PDB entry 7APK | electron microscopy, 3.30 A resolution | chains B and H of the 30 polymer chains in the assembly

Chain B:
Molecule: THO complex subunit 2
Organism: Homo sapiens
UniProtKB: Q8NI27 (THOC2_HUMAN); numbering as in UniProt (aligned over 1-1203)
Chain sequence (1226 residues; each row starts with the number of its first residue; numbers below 1 keep their minus sign (Met-22 is residue -22)):
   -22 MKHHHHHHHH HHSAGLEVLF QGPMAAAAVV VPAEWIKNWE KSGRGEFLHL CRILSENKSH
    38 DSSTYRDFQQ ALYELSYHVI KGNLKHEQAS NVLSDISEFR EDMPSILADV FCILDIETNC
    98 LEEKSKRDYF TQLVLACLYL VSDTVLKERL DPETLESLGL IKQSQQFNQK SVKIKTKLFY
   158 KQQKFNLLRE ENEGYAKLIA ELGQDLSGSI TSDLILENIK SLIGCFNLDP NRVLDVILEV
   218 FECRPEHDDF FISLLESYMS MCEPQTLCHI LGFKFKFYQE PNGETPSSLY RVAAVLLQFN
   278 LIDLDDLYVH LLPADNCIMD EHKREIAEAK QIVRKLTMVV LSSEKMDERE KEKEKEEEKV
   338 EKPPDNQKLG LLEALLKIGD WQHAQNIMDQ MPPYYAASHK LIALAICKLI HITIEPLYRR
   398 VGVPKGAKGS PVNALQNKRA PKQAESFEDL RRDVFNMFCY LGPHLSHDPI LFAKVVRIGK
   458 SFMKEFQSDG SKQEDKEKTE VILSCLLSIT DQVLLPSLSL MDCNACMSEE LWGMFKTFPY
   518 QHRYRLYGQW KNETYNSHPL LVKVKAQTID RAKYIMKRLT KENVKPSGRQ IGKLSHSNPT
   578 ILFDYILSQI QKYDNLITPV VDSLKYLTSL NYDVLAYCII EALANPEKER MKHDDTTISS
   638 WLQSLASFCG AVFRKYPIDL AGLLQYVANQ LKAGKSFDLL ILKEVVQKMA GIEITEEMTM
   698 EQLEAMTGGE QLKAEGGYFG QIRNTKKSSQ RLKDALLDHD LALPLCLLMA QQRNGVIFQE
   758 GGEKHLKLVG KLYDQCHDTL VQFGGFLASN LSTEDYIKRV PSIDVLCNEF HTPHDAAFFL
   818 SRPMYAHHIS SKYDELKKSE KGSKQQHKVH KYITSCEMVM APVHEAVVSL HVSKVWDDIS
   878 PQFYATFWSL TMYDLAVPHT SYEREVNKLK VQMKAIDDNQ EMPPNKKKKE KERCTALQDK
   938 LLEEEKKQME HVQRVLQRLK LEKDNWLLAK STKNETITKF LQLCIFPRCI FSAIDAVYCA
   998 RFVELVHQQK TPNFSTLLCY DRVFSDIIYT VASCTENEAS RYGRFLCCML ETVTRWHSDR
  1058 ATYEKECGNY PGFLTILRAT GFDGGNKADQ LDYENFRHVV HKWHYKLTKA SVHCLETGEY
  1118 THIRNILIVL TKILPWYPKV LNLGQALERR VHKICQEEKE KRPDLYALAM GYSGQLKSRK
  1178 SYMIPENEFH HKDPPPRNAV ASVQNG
Unresolved in the structure: -22 to 164, 184-187, 256-262, 289-294, 308-342, 355-357, 367-368, 399-423, 464-475, 514-516, 624-635, 671-672, 688-695, 703-705, 715-722, 734-739, 750-751, 758-762, 787-853, 868-871, 885-888, 895, 909-926, 960-970, 1006-1013, 1022-1023, 1031-1033, 1055-1086, 1114-1116, 1133-1136, 1155-1159, 1176-1203
Sequence notes: initiating methionine (-22); expression tag (-21 to 0)
Curated features (UniProtKB/Swiss-Prot):
  - motif: Lys923 to Lys928 (Nuclear localization signal)
  - natural variant: Arg77 (R77C: In MRXSK), Leu313 (L313F: In MRXSK; uncertain significance), Leu438 (L438P: In MRXSK; uncertain significance), Tyr517 (Y517C: In MRXSK), Asn666 (N666D: In MRXSK; uncertain significance), Thr696 (T696I: In MRXSK; uncertain significance), Gly713 (G713D: In MRXSK; uncertain significance), Lys724 (K724E: In MRXSK), Ile800 (I800T: In MRXSK; uncertain significance), Tyr881 (Y881C: In MRXSK), Cys981 (C981Y: In MRXSK; uncertain significance), Ser1012 (S1012P: In MRXSK; uncertain significance), 5 further natural variant entries in UniProt
  - mutagenesis: Tyr551 to Lys558 (Impairs interaction with DDX39B. Abolishes interaction with DDX39B; when associated with 589-A--A-592), Lys589 to Asn592 (Impairs interaction with DDX39B. Abolishes interaction with DDX39B; when associated with 551-A--S-558)

Chain H:
Molecule: Spliceosome RNA helicase DDX39B
Organism: Homo sapiens
Notes: EC 3.6.4.13
UniProtKB: Q13838 (DX39B_HUMAN); numbering as in UniProt (aligned over 1-428)
Chain sequence (451 residues; row label = number of the first residue in the row; numbers below 1 keep their minus sign (Gly-22 is residue -22)):
   -22 GPMKGSAWSH PQFEKLEVLF QGPMAENDVD NELLDYEDDE VETAAGGDGA EAPAKKDVKG
    38 SYVSIHSSGF RDFLLKPELL RAIVDCGFEH PSEVQHECIP QAILGMDVLC QAKSGMGKTA
    98 VFVLATLQQL EPVTGQVSVL VMCHTRELAF QISKEYERFS KYMPNVKVAV FFGGLSIKKD
   158 EEVLKKNCPH IVVGTPGRIL ALARNKSLNL KHIKHFILDE CDKMLEQLDM RRDVQEIFRM
   218 TPHEKQVMMF SATLSKEIRP VCRKFMQDPM EIFVDDETKL TLHGLQQYYV KLKDNEKNRK
   278 LFDLLDVLEF NQVVIFVKSV QRCIALAQLL VEQNFPAIAI HRGMPQEERL SRYQQFKDFQ
   338 RRILVATNLF GRGMDIERVN IAFNYDMPED SDTYLHRVAR AGRFGTKGLA ITFVSDENDA
   398 KILNDVQDRF EVNISELPDE IDISSYIEQT R
Unresolved in the structure: -22 to 255, 426-428
Sequence notes: expression tag (-22 to 0)
Curated features (UniProtKB/Swiss-Prot):
  - motif: Ser45 to His73 (Q motif), Asp196 to Asp199 (DECD box)
  - binding site (ATP): Ala89 to Thr96
  - modified residue: Ala2 (N-acetylalanine), Lys36 (N6-acetyllysine), Ser38 (Phosphoserine), Ser41 (Phosphoserine), Thr172 (Phosphothreonine)
  - cross-link: Lys36 (Glycyl lysine isopeptide (Lys-Gly) (interchain with G-Cter in SUMO2))
  - mutagenesis: Gly94 to Thr96 (Loss of ATPase and helicase activity), Lys95 (K95A: Loss of ATPase and helicase activity), Glu197 (E197A: Loss of ATPase and helicase activity), Cys198 (C198A: No effect on ATPase activity), Asp199 (D199A: Increased ATPase activity and loss of helicase activity), Ser228 to Thr230 (Decreased ATPase activity and loss of helicase activity), Asp283 (D283R: Abolishes interaction with SARNP; when associated with 2-A--T-258 del)

How chain B and chain H interact:
Residue-residue contacts (36):
  Lys550(B) - Asp283(H)  hydrogen bond (side chain-backbone)
  Lys550(B) - Val284(H)  hydrogen bond (side chain-backbone)
  Lys550(B) - Glu286(H)
  Met553(B) - Arg339(H)  hydrogen bond (backbone-side chain)
  Lys554(B) - Leu282(H)  hydrogen bond (side chain-backbone)
  Lys554(B) - Asp283(H)
  Lys554(B) - Val284(H)
  Lys554(B) - Leu285(H)  hydrogen bond (side chain-backbone)
  Lys554(B) - Phe287(H)
  Lys554(B) - Arg339(H)
  Arg555(B) - Gln310(H)
  Arg555(B) - Asn311(H)  hydrogen bond (side chain-backbone)
  Arg555(B) - Phe312(H)
  Arg555(B) - Pro313(H)
  Arg555(B) - Arg339(H)
  Leu556(B) - Phe336(H)
  Leu556(B) - Arg339(H)  hydrogen bond (backbone-side chain)
  Thr557(B) - Phe336(H)
  Thr557(B) - Gln337(H)
  Thr557(B) - Arg338(H)
  Lys558(B) - Asp335(H)
  Lys558(B) - Phe336(H)  hydrogen bond (backbone-backbone)
  Glu559(B) - Gln337(H)
  Glu559(B) - Arg338(H)  salt bridge
  Tyr582(B) - Glu286(H)  hydrogen bond
  Gln586(B) - Glu286(H)  hydrogen bond
  Lys589(B) - Ile420(H)
  Lys589(B) - Ile424(H)
  Lys589(B) - Glu425(H)
  Tyr590(B) - Glu286(H)  hydrogen bond
  Tyr590(B) - Asn288(H)
  Tyr590(B) - Arg355(H)  hydrogen bond (backbone-side chain)
  Tyr590(B) - Ile420(H)
  Tyr590(B) - Ile424(H)
  Asp591(B) - Arg355(H)  salt bridge
  Leu593(B) - Phe336(H)  hydrophobic
Other interface residues (no listed pair), chain B (17 interface residues in all): Tyr551, Asn592, Pro596
Interface features reported in the paper:
  - interface residues, chain B: Tyr551(B), Lys554(B), Arg555(B), Lys558(B), Lys589(B), Tyr590(B), Asn592(B)
  - hot spots on chain B (mutagenesis) - Y551A/K554S/R555S/K558S, Y551A/K554S/R555S/K558S/K589A/Y590S/N592A, K589A/Y590S/N592A: decreased binding to Spliceosome RNA helicase DDX39B (chain H)

In short:
17 residues of chain B face 20 of chain H across their interface; the contacts include 12 hydrogen bonds and 2
salt bridges. Polar pairs include Glu559(B)-Arg338(H), Asp591(B)-Arg355(H) and Lys550(B)-Asp283(H). The paper
reports that Y551A/K554S/R555S/K558S, Y551A/K554S/R555S/K558S/K589A/Y590S/N592A and K589A/Y590S/N592A of chain
B reduce binding to Spliceosome RNA helicase DDX39B (chain H); interface residues Tyr551(B), Lys554(B) and
Arg555(B) among others.
Chain B is THO complex subunit 2 and chain H is Spliceosome RNA helicase DDX39B, both from Homo sapiens; the
structure, Structure of the human THO - UAP56 complex, was determined by electron microscopy.
